PDB entry 1O6T | X-ray diffraction, 1.60 A resolution | chain A

Chain A:
Molecule: Internalin A
Source organism: Listeria monocytogenes
Notes: fragment: functional domain, residues 36-496
UniProt: P25146 (INLA_LISMO); residues 36-496 here = UniProt positions 36-496
Amino-acid sequence (466 residues; numbered 31 to 496; the number before each row is that of its first residue):
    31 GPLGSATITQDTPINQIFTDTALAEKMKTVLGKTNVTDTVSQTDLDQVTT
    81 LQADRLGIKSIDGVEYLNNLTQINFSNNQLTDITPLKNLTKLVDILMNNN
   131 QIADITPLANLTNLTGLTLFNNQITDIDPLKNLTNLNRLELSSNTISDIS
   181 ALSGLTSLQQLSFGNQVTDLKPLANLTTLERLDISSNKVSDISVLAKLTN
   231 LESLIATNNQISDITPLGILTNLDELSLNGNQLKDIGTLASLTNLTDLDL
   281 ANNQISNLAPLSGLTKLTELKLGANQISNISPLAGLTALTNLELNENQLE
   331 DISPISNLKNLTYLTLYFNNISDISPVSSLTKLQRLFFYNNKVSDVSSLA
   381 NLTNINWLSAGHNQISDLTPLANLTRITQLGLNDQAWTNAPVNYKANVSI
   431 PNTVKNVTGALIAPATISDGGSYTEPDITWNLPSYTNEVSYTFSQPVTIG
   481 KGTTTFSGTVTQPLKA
Disordered / not traced: 31-34
Differences from the reference sequence: expression tag (31-35)
Metal / ion sites: Mg2+ near D277 (its only coordinating residue here)

Overview:
Chain A is Internalin A (Listeria monocytogenes); the structure, Internalin (INLA, Listeria monocytogenes) -
functional domain, uncomplexed, was determined by X-ray diffraction (same publication as 1O6V).
